8BH3 - chains A and e of the 18 polymer chains in the assembly; structure by electron microscopy, 4.55 A resolution (low resolution: residue-level contacts below are approximate; hydrogen-bond / salt-bridge calls are withheld).

== Chain A ==
Protein: DNA-dependent protein kinase catalytic subunit
Source organism: Homo sapiens
Notes: EC 2.7.11.1
UniProtKB: P78527 (PRKDC_HUMAN); numbering as in UniProt (aligned over 1-4128)
Sequence (4128 residues; row label = number of the first residue in the row):
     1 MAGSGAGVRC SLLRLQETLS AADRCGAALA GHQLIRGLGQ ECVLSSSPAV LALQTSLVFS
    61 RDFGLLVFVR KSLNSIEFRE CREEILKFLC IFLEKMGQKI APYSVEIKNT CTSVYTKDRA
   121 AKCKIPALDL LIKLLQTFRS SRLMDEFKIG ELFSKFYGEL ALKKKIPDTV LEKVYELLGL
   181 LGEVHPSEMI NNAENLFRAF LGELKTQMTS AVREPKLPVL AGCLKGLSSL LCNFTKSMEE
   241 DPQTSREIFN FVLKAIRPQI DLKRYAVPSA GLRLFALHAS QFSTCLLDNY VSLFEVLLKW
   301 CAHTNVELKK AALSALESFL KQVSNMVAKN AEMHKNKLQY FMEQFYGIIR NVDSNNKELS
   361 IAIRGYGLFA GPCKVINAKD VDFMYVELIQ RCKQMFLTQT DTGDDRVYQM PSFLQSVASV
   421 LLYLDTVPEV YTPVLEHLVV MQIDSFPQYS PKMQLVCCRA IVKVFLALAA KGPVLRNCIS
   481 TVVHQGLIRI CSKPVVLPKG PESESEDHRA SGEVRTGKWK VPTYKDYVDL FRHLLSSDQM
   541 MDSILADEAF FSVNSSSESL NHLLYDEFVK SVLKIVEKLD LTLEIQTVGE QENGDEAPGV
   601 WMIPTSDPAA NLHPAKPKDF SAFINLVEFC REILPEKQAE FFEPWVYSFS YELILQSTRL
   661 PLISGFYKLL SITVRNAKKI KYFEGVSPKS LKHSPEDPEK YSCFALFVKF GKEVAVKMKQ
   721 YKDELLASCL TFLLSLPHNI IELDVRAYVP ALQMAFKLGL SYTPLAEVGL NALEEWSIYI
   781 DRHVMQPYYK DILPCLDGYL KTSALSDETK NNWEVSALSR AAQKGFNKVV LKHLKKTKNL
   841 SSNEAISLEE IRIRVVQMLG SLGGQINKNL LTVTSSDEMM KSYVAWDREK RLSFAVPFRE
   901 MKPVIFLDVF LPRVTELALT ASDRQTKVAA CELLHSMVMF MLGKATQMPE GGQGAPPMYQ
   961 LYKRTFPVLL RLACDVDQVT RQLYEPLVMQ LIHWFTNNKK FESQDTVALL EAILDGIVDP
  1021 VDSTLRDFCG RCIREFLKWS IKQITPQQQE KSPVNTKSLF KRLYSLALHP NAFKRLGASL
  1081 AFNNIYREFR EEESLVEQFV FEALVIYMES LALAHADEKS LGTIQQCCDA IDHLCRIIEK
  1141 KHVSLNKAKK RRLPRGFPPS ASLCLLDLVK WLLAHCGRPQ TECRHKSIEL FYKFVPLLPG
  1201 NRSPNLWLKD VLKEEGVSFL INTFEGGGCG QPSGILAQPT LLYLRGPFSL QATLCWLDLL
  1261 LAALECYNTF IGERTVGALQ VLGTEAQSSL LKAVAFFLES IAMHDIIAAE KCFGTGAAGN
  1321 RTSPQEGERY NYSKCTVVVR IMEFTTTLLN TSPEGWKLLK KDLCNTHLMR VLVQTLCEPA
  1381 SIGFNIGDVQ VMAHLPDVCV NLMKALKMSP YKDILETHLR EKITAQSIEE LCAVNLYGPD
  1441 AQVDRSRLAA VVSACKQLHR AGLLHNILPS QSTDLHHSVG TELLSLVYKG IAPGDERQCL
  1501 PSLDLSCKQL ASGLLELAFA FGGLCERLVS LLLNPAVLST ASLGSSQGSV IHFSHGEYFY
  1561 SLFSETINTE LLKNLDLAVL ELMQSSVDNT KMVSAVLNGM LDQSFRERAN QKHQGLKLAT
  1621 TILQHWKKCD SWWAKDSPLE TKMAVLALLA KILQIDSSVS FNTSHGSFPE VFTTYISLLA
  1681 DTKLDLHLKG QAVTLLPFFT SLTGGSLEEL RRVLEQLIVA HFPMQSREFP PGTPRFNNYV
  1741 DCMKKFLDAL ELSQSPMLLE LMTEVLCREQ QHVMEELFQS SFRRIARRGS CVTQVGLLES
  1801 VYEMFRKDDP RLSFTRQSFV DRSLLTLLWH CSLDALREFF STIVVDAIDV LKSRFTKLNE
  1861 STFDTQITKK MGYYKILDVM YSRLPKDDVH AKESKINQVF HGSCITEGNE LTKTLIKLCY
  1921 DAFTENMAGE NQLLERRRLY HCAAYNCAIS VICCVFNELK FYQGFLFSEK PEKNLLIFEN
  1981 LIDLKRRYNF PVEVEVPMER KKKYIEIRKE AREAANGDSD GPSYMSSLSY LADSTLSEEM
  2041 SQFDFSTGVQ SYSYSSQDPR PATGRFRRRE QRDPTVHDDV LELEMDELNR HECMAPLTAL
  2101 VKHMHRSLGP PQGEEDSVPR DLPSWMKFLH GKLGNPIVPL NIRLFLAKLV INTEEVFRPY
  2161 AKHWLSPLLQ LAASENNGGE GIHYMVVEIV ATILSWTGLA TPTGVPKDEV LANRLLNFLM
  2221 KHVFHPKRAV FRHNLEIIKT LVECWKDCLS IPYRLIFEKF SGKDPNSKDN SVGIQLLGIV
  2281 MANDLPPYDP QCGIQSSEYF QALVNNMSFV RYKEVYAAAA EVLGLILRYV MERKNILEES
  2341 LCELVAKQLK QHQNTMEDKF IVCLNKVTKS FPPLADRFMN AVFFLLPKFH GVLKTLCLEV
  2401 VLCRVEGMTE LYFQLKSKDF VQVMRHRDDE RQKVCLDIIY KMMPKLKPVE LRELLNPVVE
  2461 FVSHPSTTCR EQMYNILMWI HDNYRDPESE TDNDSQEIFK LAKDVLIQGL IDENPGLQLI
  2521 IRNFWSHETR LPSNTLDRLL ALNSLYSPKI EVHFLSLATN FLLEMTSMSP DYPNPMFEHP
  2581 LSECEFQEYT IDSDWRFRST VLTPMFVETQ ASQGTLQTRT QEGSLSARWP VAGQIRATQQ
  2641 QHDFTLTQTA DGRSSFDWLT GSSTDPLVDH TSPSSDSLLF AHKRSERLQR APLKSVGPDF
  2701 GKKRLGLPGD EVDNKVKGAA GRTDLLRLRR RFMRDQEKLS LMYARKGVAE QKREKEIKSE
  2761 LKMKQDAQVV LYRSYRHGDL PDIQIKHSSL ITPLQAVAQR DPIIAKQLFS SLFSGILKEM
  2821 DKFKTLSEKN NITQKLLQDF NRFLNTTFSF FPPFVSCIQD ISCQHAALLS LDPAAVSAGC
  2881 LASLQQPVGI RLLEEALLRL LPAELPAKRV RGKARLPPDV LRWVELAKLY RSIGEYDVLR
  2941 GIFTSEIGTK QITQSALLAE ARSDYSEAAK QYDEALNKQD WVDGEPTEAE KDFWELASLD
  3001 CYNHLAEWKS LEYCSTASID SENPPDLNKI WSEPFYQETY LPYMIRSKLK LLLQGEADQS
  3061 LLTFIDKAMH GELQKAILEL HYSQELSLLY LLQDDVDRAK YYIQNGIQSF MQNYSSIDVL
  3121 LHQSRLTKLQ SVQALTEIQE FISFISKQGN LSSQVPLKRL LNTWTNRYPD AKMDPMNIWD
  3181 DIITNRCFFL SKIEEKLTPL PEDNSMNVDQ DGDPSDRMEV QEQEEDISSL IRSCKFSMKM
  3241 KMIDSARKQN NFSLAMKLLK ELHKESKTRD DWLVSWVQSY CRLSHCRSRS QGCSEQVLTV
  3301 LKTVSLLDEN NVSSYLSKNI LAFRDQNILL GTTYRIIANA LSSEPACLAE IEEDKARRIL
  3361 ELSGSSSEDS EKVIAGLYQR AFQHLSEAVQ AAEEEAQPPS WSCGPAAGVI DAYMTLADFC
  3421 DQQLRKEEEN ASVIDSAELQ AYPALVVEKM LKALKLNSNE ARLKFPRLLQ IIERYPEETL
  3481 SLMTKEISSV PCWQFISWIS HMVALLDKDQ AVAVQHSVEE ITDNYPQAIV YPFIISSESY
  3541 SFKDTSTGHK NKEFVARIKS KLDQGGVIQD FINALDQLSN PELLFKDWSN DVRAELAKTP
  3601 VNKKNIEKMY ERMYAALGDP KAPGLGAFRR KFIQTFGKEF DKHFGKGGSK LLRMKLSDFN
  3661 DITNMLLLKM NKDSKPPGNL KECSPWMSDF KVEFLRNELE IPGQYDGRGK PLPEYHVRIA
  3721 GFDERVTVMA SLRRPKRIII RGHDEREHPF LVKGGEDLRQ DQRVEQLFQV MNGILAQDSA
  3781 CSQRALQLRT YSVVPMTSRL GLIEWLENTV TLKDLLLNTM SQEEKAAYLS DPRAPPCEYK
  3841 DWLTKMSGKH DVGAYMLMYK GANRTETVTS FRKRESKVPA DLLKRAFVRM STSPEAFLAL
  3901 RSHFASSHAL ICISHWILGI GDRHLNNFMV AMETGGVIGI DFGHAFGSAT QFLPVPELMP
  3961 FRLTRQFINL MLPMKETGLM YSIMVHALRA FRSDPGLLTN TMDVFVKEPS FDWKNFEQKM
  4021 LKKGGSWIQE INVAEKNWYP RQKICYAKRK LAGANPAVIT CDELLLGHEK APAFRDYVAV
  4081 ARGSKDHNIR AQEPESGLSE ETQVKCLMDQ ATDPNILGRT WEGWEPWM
Unresolved in the structure: 1-9, 254-258, 350-355, 400-404, 499-518, 548-558, 587-609, 686-696, 804-825, 841-846, 872-878, 1241-1248, 1314-1321, 1493-1501, 1540-1551, 1700-1706, 1807-1814, 1853-1861, 1886-1908, 1927-1933, 1964-2032, 2050-2089, 2109-2119, 2177-2178, 2487-2490, 2604-2720, 2902-2915, 3023-3028, 3198-3225, 3365-3367, 3396-3406, 3430-3440, 3540-3544, 3598-3600, 3648-3656, 3844-3850, 4016-4037
UniProt features mapped onto this chain:
  - region: Leu1503 to Leu1538 (Interaction with C1D), Glu2737 to Gln2765 (May split the end of the DNA molecule, with the two strands separating around the region), Val3728 to Arg3734 (G-loop), Gly3919 to Asn3927 (Catalytic loop), Gly3939 to Thr3964 (Activation loop)
  - site: Asp2020, Gly2021 (Cleavage)
  - modified residue: Lys117 (N6-acetyllysine), Ser511 (Phosphoserine), Ser687 (Phosphoserine), Lys828 (N6-acetyllysine), Ser841 (Phosphoserine), Ser893 (Phosphoserine), Ser1065 (Phosphoserine), Lys1209 (N6-acetyllysine), Lys1970 (N6-acetyllysine), Ser2056 (Phosphoserine), Lys2259 (N6-acetyllysine), Thr2535 (Phosphothreonine), Thr2609 (Phosphothreonine), Ser2612 (Phosphoserine), Thr2638 (Phosphothreonine), Thr2647 (Phosphothreonine), Ser2789 (Phosphoserine), Ser3205 (Phosphoserine), Lys3241 (N6-acetyllysine), Lys3260 (N6-acetyllysine) and 6 more in UniProt

== Chain e ==
Molecule: 28-nt DNA strand
Sequence (28 nucleotides; row label = number of the first residue in the row):
    17 AGCTAATAAA CTAAAAACTA TTATTATG

== How chain A and chain e interact ==
Pairs across the interface - 10 pairs, chain A then chain e:
  Lys164(A) with DA29(e)
  Arg264(A) with DT40(e); DT41(e)
  Asn305(A) with DT41(e)
  Arg2228(A) with DT43(e); DG44(e)
  Leu2741(A) with DG44(e)
  Met2742(A) with DT43(e); DG44(e)
  Arg2745(A) with DG44(e)
Other interface residues (no listed pair), chain A (10 interface residues in all): Lys263, Ala2229, Lys2738

== Summary ==
The interface between chain A and chain e involves 10 residues on one side and 5 on the other.
Chain A is DNA-dependent protein kinase catalytic subunit (Homo sapiens) and chain e is a 28-nt DNA strand;
the structure, DNA-PK Ku80 mediated dimer bound to PAXX, was determined by electron microscopy, deposited
together with 8ASC, 7ZYG, 8BHV, 8BHY and 7ZWA.
